Entry 5W1S (X-ray diffraction, 3.81 A resolution); this record covers chains A and B of the 7 polymer chains in the assembly.

== Chain A (and B) ==
Molecule: DNA-directed RNA polymerase subunit alpha
Source organism: Escherichia coli (strain K12)
Notes: EC 2.7.7.6; chain B of this document is another copy of the same molecule, construct and numbering; everything in this record applies to it too
UniProt: P0A7Z4 (RPOA_ECOLI); residue numbers follow UniProt; this construct covers 1-329
Chain sequence (329 residues; row label = number of the first residue in the row):
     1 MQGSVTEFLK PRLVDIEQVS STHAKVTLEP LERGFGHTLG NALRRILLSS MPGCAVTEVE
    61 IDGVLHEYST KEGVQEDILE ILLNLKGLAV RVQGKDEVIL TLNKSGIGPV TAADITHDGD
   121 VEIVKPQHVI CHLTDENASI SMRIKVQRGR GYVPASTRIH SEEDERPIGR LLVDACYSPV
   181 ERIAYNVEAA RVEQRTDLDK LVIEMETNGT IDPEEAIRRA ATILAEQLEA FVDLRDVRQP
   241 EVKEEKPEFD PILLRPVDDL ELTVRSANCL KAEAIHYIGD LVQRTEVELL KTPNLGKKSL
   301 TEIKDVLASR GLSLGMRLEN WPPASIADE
Unresolved in the structure: 1-6, 326-329 (chain B: 1-5, 161-171, 234-329)
Swiss-Prot annotation at these positions:
  - region: E162 to E165 (Required for interaction with Crp at class II promoters)
  - modified residue: R265 (ADP-ribosylarginine), K297 (N6-acetyllysine), K298 (N6-acetyllysine)

== Chain A / chain B interface ==
Residue-residue contacts (62):
  E7(A) - R150(B)  salt bridge
  F8(A) - R150(B)
  F8(A) - I223(B)  hydrophobic
  L9(A) - Q227(B)  hydrogen bond (backbone-side chain)
  K10(A) - E226(B)
  K10(A) - E229(B)
  P11(A) - Q227(B)
  P11(A) - A230(B)
  R12(A) - A230(B)
  L13(A) - F231(B)  hydrophobic
  L28(A) - F231(B)  hydrophobic
  G34(A) - R45(B)  hydrogen bond (backbone-side chain)
  F35(A) - I46(B)  hydrophobic
  F35(A) - S50(B)
  F35(A) - Q227(B)
  T38(A) - R45(B)  hydrogen bond
  L39(A) - L224(B)  hydrophobic
  N41(A) - N41(B)
  A42(A) - T38(B)
  A42(A) - A42(B)  hydrophobic
  R45(A) - G34(B)  hydrogen bond (side chain-backbone)
  R45(A) - H37(B)
  R45(A) - T38(B)
  I46(A) - F35(B)  hydrophobic
  I46(A) - T38(B)
  S50(A) - F8(B)
  S50(A) - F35(B)
  P52(A) - T6(B)
  R150(A) - T6(B)  hydrogen bond
  R150(A) - E7(B)  hydrogen bond (side chain-backbone)
  R150(A) - F8(B)
  R150(A) - E32(B)  salt bridge
  R218(A) - A230(B)
  R218(A) - F231(B)  hydrogen bond (side chain-backbone)
  A221(A) - L228(B)
  I223(A) - F8(B)  hydrophobic
  L224(A) - L39(B)  hydrophobic
  L224(A) - L228(B)  hydrophobic
  E226(A) - K10(B)
  Q227(A) - L9(B)  hydrogen bond (side chain-backbone)
  Q227(A) - K10(B)
  Q227(A) - P11(B)
  Q227(A) - L31(B)
  Q227(A) - F35(B)
  Q227(A) - L39(B)
  L228(A) - L43(B)  hydrophobic
  L228(A) - A221(B)  hydrophobic
  L228(A) - L224(B)  hydrophobic
  E229(A) - K10(B)  salt bridge
  F231(A) - L28(B)  hydrophobic
  F231(A) - L39(B)  hydrophobic
  F231(A) - L43(B)  hydrophobic
  V232(A) - R218(B)
  V232(A) - T222(B)
  D233(A) - R218(B)
  L234(A) - E214(B)
  L234(A) - R218(B)
  D236(A) - V14(B)
  D236(A) - I16(B)
  V237(A) - L13(B)
  V237(A) - V14(B)  hydrogen bond (backbone-backbone)
  Q239(A) - R12(B)
Other interface residues (no listed pair), chain A (40 interface residues in all): L31, H37, T222, A225, A230, R238
Other interface residues (no listed pair), chain B (41 interface residues in all): V26, L201, I217, V232

== Summary ==
40 residues of chain A and 41 residues of chain B are in contact; the contacts include 9 hydrogen bonds and 3
salt bridges. Among the polar pairs are E7(A)-R150(B), R150(A)-E32(B) and E229(A)-K10(B).
Both chains are DNA-directed RNA polymerase subunit alpha (Escherichia coli (strain K12)). Entry 5W1S (X-ray
crystal structure of Escherichia coli RNA polymerase and TraR complex) was determined by X-ray diffraction,
deposited together with 5VSW and 5W1T.
